PDB entry 4WFE | X-ray diffraction, 2.50 A resolution | chains A and B of the 6 polymer chains in the assembly

== Chain A (and B) ==
Molecule: Potassium channel subfamily K member 4
From: Homo sapiens
Notes: chain B of this document is another copy of the same molecule, construct and numbering; everything in this record applies to it too
Reference sequence: Q9NYG8 (KCNK4_HUMAN), isoform Q9NYG8-2; residues 1-290 here = UniProt positions 1-290
Sequence (299 residues; row label = number of the first residue in the row):
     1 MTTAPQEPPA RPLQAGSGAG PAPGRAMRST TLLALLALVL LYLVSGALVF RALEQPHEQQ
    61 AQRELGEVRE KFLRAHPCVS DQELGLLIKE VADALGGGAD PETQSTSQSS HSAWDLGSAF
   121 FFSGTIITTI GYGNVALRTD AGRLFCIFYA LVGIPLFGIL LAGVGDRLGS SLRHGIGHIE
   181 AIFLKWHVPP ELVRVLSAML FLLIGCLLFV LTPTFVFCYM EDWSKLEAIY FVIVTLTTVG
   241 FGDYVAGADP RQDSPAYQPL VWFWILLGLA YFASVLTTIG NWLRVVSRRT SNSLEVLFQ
Unresolved in the structure: 1-27, 104-109, 287-299 (chain B: 1-27, 106-109, 287-299)
Sequence notes: engineered mutation Gln104 (Asn in Q9NYG8), Gln108 (Asn in Q9NYG8); expression tag (291-299)
Metal / ion sites: Ca2+ site 1: Gly98, Asp100 (shared with Glu58(B) of chain B); Ca2+ site 2: Ser112, Asp115, Ser118, Asp249; K+ site 1: Thr129, Ile130, Thr238, Val239 (shared with Thr129(B), Ile130(B), Thr238(B), Val239(B) of chain B); K+ site 2: Thr129, Thr238 (shared with Thr129(B), Thr238(B) of chain B); K+ site 3: Ile130, Gly131, Val239, Gly240 (shared with Ile130(B), Gly131(B), Val239(B), Gly240(B) of chain B); K+ site 4: Gly131, Tyr132, Gly240, Phe241 (shared with Gly131(B), Tyr132(B), Gly240(B), Phe241(B) of chain B)
UniProt features mapped onto this chain:
  - binding site (K(+)): Thr103, Thr212, Phe215
  - mutagenesis: Gly98 (G98I: Strongly increases basal level of channel activity, decreases further activation by pressure and abolishes further activation by arachidonic acid), Thr103 (T103C: Loss of voltage-dependent channel gating. Displays linear current-voltage relationship), Thr212 (T212C: Loss of voltage-dependent channel gating. Abolishes activation by arachidonic acid and PIP2)
Reported in the primary citation:
  - conformationally variable residues (helix shift): Gly268

== Interface between chain A and chain B ==
Inter-chain disulfides: Cys78(A)-Cys78(B)
Residue-residue contacts (188):
  Ser29(A) - Arg167(B)  hydrogen bond
  Leu32(A) - Gly163(B)
  Leu35(A) - Ile159(B)  hydrophobic
  Leu35(A) - Leu160(B)  hydrophobic
  Leu36(A) - Leu160(B)
  Val39(A) - Leu156(B)  hydrophobic
  Val39(A) - Leu160(B)  hydrophobic
  Tyr42(A) - Tyr149(B)  hydrogen bond (side chain-backbone)
  Tyr42(A) - Val152(B)
  Tyr42(A) - Gly153(B)  hydrogen bond (side chain-backbone)
  Leu43(A) - Phe120(B)  hydrophobic
  Leu43(A) - Ser123(B)
  Leu43(A) - Gly124(B)
  Leu43(A) - Ile127(B)  hydrophobic
  Leu43(A) - Tyr149(B)
  Leu43(A) - Trp262(B)  hydrophobic
  Val44(A) - Phe120(B)
  Gly46(A) - Ser123(B)
  Gly46(A) - Tyr149(B)
  Ala47(A) - Ala119(B)
  Ala47(A) - Phe120(B)
  Ala47(A) - Ser123(B)
  Leu48(A) - Leu116(B)  hydrophobic
  Val49(A) - Phe145(B)  hydrophobic
  Phe50(A) - Trp114(B)  hydrophobic
  Phe50(A) - Phe122(B)  hydrophobic
  Phe50(A) - Ser123(B)
  Phe50(A) - Leu137(B)  hydrophobic
  Phe50(A) - Gly142(B)
  Phe50(A) - Phe145(B)  hydrophobic
  Arg51(A) - Trp114(B)
  Arg51(A) - Leu116(B)
  Leu53(A) - Thr139(B)
  Glu54(A) - Trp114(B)
  Glu54(A) - Leu137(B)
  Glu54(A) - Arg138(B)  hydrogen bond (side chain-backbone)
  Glu54(A) - Thr139(B)  hydrogen bond
  Glu54(A) - Gly142(B)
  Gln55(A) - Ser112(B)  hydrogen bond
  His57(A) - Arg138(B)
  His57(A) - Thr139(B)
  Glu58(A) - Ser112(B)  hydrogen bond
  Glu58(A) - Ala113(B)  hydrogen bond (side chain-backbone)
  Glu58(A) - Trp114(B)  hydrogen bond (side chain-backbone)
  Gln60(A) - Arg138(B)
  Ala61(A) - Ala94(B)
  Ala61(A) - Gly97(B)
  Ala61(A) - Ala99(B)
  Gln62(A) - Ala99(B)
  Gln62(A) - Asp100(B)  hydrogen bond (side chain-backbone)
  Gln62(A) - Thr103(B)
  Gln62(A) - Ser105(B)
  Leu65(A) - Val91(B)  hydrophobic
  Val68(A) - Leu87(B)  hydrophobic
  Val68(A) - Glu90(B)
  Arg69(A) - Gln104(B)  hydrogen bond
  Phe72(A) - Leu87(B)  hydrophobic
  His76(A) - Cys78(B)  hydrogen bond (side chain-backbone)
  His76(A) - Val79(B)
  His76(A) - Glu83(B)
  Cys78(A) - His76(B)  hydrogen bond (backbone-side chain)
  Cys78(A) - Cys78(B)  disulfide
  Val79(A) - His76(B)
  Asp81(A) - Gln104(B)
  Glu83(A) - His76(B)
  Leu84(A) - Leu87(B)  hydrophobic
  Leu87(A) - Val68(B)  hydrophobic
  Leu87(A) - Leu84(B)  hydrophobic
  Leu87(A) - Leu87(B)  hydrophobic
  Lys89(A) - Glu102(B)  salt bridge
  Glu90(A) - Val68(B)
  Val91(A) - Leu65(B)  hydrophobic
  Val91(A) - Val91(B)  hydrophobic
  Ala92(A) - Leu95(B)  hydrophobic
  Ala92(A) - Pro101(B)  hydrophobic
  Ala94(A) - Ala61(B)
  Leu95(A) - Ala92(B)  hydrophobic
  Gly97(A) - His57(B)
  Gly97(A) - Ala61(B)
  Gly98(A) - Glu58(B)
  Ala99(A) - Ala61(B)
  Ala99(A) - Gln62(B)
  Asp100(A) - Gln62(B)  hydrogen bond (backbone-side chain)
  Asp100(A) - Leu65(B)
  Pro101(A) - Ala92(B)  hydrophobic
  Glu102(A) - Gln62(B)
  Glu102(A) - Arg69(B)  salt bridge
  Ser112(A) - Gln55(B)  hydrogen bond
  Ser112(A) - Glu58(B)  hydrogen bond
  Ala113(A) - Glu58(B)  hydrogen bond (backbone-side chain)
  Trp114(A) - Phe50(B)  hydrophobic
  Trp114(A) - Arg51(B)
  Trp114(A) - Glu54(B)
  Trp114(A) - Gln55(B)
  Trp114(A) - Glu58(B)
  Leu116(A) - Ala47(B)  hydrophobic
  Leu116(A) - Leu48(B)  hydrophobic
  Leu116(A) - Arg51(B)
  Ala119(A) - Ala47(B)
  Phe120(A) - Leu40(B)  hydrophobic
  Phe120(A) - Leu43(B)  hydrophobic
  Phe120(A) - Val44(B)
  Phe120(A) - Ala47(B)
  Phe122(A) - Phe50(B)  hydrophobic
  Phe122(A) - Phe241(B)  hydrophobic
  Ser123(A) - Leu43(B)
  Ser123(A) - Gly46(B)
  Ser123(A) - Ala47(B)
  Ser123(A) - Phe50(B)
  Gly124(A) - Leu43(B)
  Ile126(A) - Phe50(B)  hydrophobic
  Ile126(A) - Val239(B)
  Ile127(A) - Leu43(B)  hydrophobic
  Thr129(A) - Thr237(B)
  Thr129(A) - Thr238(B)
  Thr129(A) - Val239(B)
  Ile130(A) - Val239(B)
  Gly131(A) - Val239(B)
  Gly131(A) - Gly240(B)
  Gly131(A) - Phe241(B)
  Tyr132(A) - Phe241(B)
  Gly133(A) - Phe241(B)
  Leu137(A) - Phe50(B)  hydrophobic
  Leu137(A) - Glu54(B)
  Leu137(A) - Tyr230(B)
  Arg138(A) - Glu54(B)  hydrogen bond (backbone-side chain)
  Arg138(A) - His57(B)
  Thr139(A) - Leu53(B)
  Thr139(A) - Glu54(B)  hydrogen bond
  Asp140(A) - Leu226(B)
  Gly142(A) - Phe50(B)
  Gly142(A) - Glu54(B)
  Arg143(A) - Leu226(B)
  Arg143(A) - Tyr230(B)
  Arg143(A) - Tyr244(B)  hydrogen bond
  Phe145(A) - Val49(B)  hydrophobic
  Phe145(A) - Phe50(B)  hydrophobic
  Cys146(A) - Phe241(B)  hydrophobic
  Ile147(A) - Ile233(B)  hydrophobic
  Phe148(A) - Tyr42(B)
  Tyr149(A) - Tyr42(B)  hydrogen bond (side chain-backbone)
  Tyr149(A) - Leu43(B)
  Tyr149(A) - Gly46(B)
  Leu151(A) - Phe272(B)  hydrophobic
  Leu151(A) - Ile279(B)
  Val152(A) - Tyr42(B)
  Gly153(A) - Tyr42(B)  hydrogen bond (backbone-side chain)
  Ile154(A) - Thr237(B)
  Pro155(A) - Leu276(B)
  Pro155(A) - Ile279(B)  hydrophobic
  Pro155(A) - Gly280(B)
  Pro155(A) - Leu283(B)  hydrophobic
  Leu156(A) - Leu38(B)  hydrophobic
  Leu156(A) - Val39(B)  hydrophobic
  Leu156(A) - Tyr42(B)  hydrophobic
  Leu156(A) - Leu283(B)
  Ile159(A) - Leu35(B)  hydrophobic
  Ile159(A) - Arg284(B)
  Leu160(A) - Leu35(B)  hydrophobic
  Leu160(A) - Leu36(B)  hydrophobic
  Leu160(A) - Val39(B)  hydrophobic
  Gly163(A) - Leu32(B)
  Val164(A) - Leu32(B)
  Arg167(A) - Ser29(B)  hydrogen bond
  Arg167(A) - Leu32(B)
  Leu226(A) - Asp140(B)
  Leu226(A) - Arg143(B)
  Ile229(A) - Ile147(B)  hydrophobic
  Tyr230(A) - Leu137(B)
  Tyr230(A) - Arg143(B)
  Ile233(A) - Ile147(B)  hydrophobic
  Thr237(A) - Thr129(B)
  Thr237(A) - Ile154(B)
  Thr238(A) - Thr129(B)
  Val239(A) - Thr129(B)
  Val239(A) - Ile130(B)
  Val239(A) - Gly131(B)
  Gly240(A) - Gly131(B)
  Phe241(A) - Phe122(B)  hydrophobic
  Phe241(A) - Gly131(B)
  Phe241(A) - Tyr132(B)
  Phe241(A) - Gly133(B)
  Phe241(A) - Cys146(B)  hydrophobic
  Tyr244(A) - Arg143(B)  hydrogen bond
  Leu276(A) - Pro155(B)  hydrophobic
  Gly280(A) - Ile159(B)
  Leu283(A) - Pro155(B)  hydrophobic
  Leu283(A) - Ile159(B)  hydrophobic
Also at the interface, not in a pair above, chain A (115 interface residues in all): Leu38, Leu40, Gln59, Glu64, Pro77, Ile88, Thr103, His111, Asp115, Thr125, Ala136, Ala141, Leu144, Glu227, Asp243, Leu266, Phe272, Ile279, Arg284
Also at the interface, not in a pair above, chain B (116 interface residues in all): Ser45, Phe72, Pro77, Gly85, Ile88, Lys89, Gly98, His111, Asp115, Thr125, Ile126, Ala136, Ala141, Leu144, Phe148, Leu151, Val164, Glu227, Ile229, Asp243, Leu266

== In short ==
115 residues of chain A and 116 residues of chain B are in contact, with 1 disulfide bond, 24 hydrogen bonds
and 2 salt bridges. Among the polar pairs are Lys89(A)-Glu102(B), Glu102(A)-Arg69(B) and Ser29(A)-Arg167(B).
UniProt lists 3 K+-binding residues and 3 mutagenesis sites on chain A. The paper reports conformational
variability at Gly268(A).
Both chains are Potassium channel subfamily K member 4 (Homo sapiens). Entry 4WFE (Human TRAAK K+ channel in a
K+ bound conductive conformation) was determined by X-ray diffraction together with 4WFF, 4WFG and 4WFH from
the same study.
